6U0M - chains 2 and 6 of the 13 polymer chains in the assembly; structure by electron microscopy, 3.90 A resolution.

[Chain 2]
Protein: DNA replication licensing factor MCM2
Source organism: Saccharomyces cerevisiae
Notes: EC 3.6.4.12
Reference sequence: P29469 (MCM2_YEAST); residue numbers follow UniProt; this construct covers 201-864
Amino-acid sequence (664 residues; row label = number of the first residue in the row):
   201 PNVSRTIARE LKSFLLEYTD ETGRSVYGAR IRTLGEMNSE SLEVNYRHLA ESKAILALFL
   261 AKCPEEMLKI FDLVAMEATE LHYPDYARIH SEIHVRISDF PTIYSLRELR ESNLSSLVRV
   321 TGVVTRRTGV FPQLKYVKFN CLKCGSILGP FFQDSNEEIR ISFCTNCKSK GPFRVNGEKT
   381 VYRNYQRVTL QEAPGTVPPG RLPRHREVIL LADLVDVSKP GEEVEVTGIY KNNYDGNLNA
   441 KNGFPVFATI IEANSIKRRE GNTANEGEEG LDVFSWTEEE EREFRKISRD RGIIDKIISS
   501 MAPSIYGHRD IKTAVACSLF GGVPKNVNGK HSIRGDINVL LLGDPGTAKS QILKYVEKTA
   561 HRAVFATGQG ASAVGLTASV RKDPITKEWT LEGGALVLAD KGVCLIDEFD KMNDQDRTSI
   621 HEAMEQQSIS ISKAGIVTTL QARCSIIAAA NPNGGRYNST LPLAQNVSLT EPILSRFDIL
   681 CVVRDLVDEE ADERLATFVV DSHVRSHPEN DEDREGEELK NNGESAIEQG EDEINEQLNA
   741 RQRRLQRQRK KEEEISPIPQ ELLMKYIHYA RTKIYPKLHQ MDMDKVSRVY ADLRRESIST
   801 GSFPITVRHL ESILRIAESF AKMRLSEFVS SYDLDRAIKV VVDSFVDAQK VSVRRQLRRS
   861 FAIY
Unresolved in the structure: 707-736
Small-molecule neighbours:
  - ATP (adenosine-5'-triphosphate), molecule 1: Ser504, Ile505, Tyr506, Asp544, Pro545, Gly546, Thr547, Ala548, Lys549, Ser550, Gln551, Leu695, Val699
  - ATP, molecule 2: His531, Glu625, Arg676, Val807, Arg808, Glu811
UniProt features mapped onto this chain:
  - zinc finger: Cys341 to Cys367 (C4-type)
  - motif: Ser675 to Asp678 (Arginine finger)
  - binding site (ATP): Gly543 to Ser550
  - natural variant: Glu392 (E392K: In allele MCM2-1)
  - mutagenesis: Cys364 (C364Y/F/S/H: Loss of activity), Cys367 (C367Y/F/S/H: Loss of activity), Lys549 (K549A: Reduces MCM2-7 complex helicase activity. Abolishes MCM2-7 complex helicase activity; when associated with MCM5 A-422. Reduces MCM2-7 complex helicase activity; when associated with MCM3 A-415), Arg676 (R676A: Loss of MCM2-7 complex helicase activity)

[Chain 6]
Protein: DNA replication licensing factor MCM6
Source organism: Saccharomyces cerevisiae
Amino-acid sequence (667 residues; each row starts with the number of its first residue; note: 71 numbers in that range are skipped by the numbering (no residue carries them; nothing is unmodelled there); X marks 40 residues of unknown identity (built as UNK)):
   103 VDDVTGEKVR EAFEQFLEDF SVQSTDTGEV EKVYRAQIEF MKIYDLNTIY IDYQHLSMRE
   163 NGALAMAISE QYYRFLPFLQ KGLRRVVRKY AP
   246 XXXXXXXXXX XXXXERVFQI SFFNLPTVHR IRDIRSEKIG SLLSISGTVT RTSEVRPELY
   306 KASFTCDMCR AIVDNVEQSF KYTEPTFCPN PSCENRAFWT LNVTRSRFLD WQKVRIQENA
   366 NEIPTGSMPR TLDVILRGDS VERAKPGDRC KFTGVEIVVP DVTQLGLPGV KPSSTLDTRG
   426 ISKTTEGLNS GVTGLRSLGV RDLTYKISFL ACHVISIG
   484 XXXXXXXXXX XXXXXXXXXX XXXXXXSDEI NELKEMVKDE HIYDKLVRSI APAVFGHEAV
   544 KKGILLQMLG GVHKSTVEGI KLRGDINICV VGDPSTSKSQ FLKYVVGFAP RSVYTSGKAS
   604 SAAGLTAAVV RDEEGGDYTI EAGALMLADN GICCIDEFDK MDISDQVAIH EAMEQQTISI
   664 AKAGIHATLN ARTSILAAAN PVGGRYNRKL SLRGNLNMTA PIMSRFDLFF VILDDCNEKI
   724 DTELASHIVD LHMKRDEAIE PPFSAEQLRR YIKYARTFKP ILTKEARSYL VEKYKELRKD
   784 DAQGFSRSSY RITVRQLESM IRLSEAIARA NCVDEITPSF IAEAYDLLRQ SIIRVDV
Unresolved in the structure: 246-259, 415-427, 484-509
Small-molecule neighbours: ATP (adenosine-5'-triphosphate): Ile563, Leu565, His653, Glu657, Arg708, Val797, Arg798, Glu801
What the authors report for this chain:
  - conformationally variable residues (loop rearrangement): Val403 to Ser453

[Interface between chain 2 and chain 6]
Residue-residue contacts (76):
  Leu309(2) - Val300(6)
  Arg310(2) - Asp355(6)
  Arg310(2) - Glu387(6)
  Glu311(2) - Asp355(6)  hydrogen bond (backbone-side chain)
  Leu314(2) - Phe353(6)  hydrophobic
  Pro399(2) - Met629(6)
  Pro399(2) - Leu630(6)
  Pro399(2) - Asp632(6)
  Arg401(2) - Lys390(6)
  Arg404(2) - Glu299(6)  salt bridge
  Gly421(2) - Ile668(6)
  Asn432(2) - Phe353(6)
  Gly436(2) - Leu410(6)
  Asn437(2) - Gly411(6)
  Asn437(2) - Leu412(6)
  Lys441(2) - Trp356(6)
  Lys441(2) - Lys358(6)
  Asn442(2) - Asp406(6)
  Gly443(2) - Asp406(6)
  Pro445(2) - Glu303(6)
  Pro445(2) - Leu304(6)
  Pro445(2) - Ser324(6)
  Pro445(2) - Phe325(6)
  Val446(2) - Pro302(6)
  Val446(2) - Trp356(6)
  Phe447(2) - Pro302(6)
  Asn462(2) - Gly562(6)
  Asn462(2) - Lys564(6)
  Ser504(2) - Thr559(6)
  Ile505(2) - Ile563(6)  hydrophobic
  Pro545(2) - Pro704(6)  hydrophobic
  Pro545(2) - Arg798(6)  hydrogen bond (backbone-side chain)
  Gly546(2) - Arg798(6)
  Ser550(2) - Glu657(6)
  Gln551(2) - Ile563(6)
  Tyr555(2) - Glu561(6)
  Lys558(2) - Glu561(6)
  Val564(2) - His669(6)
  Phe565(2) - Ser662(6)  hydrogen bond (backbone-side chain)
  Thr567(2) - Ser662(6)  hydrogen bond
  Gln569(2) - Ser647(6)
  Gly570(2) - Ile663(6)
  Gly570(2) - Lys665(6)  hydrogen bond (backbone-backbone)
  Ser572(2) - Ala666(6)
  Arg581(2) - Gly619(6)
  Arg581(2) - Asp620(6)  hydrogen bond (side chain-backbone)
  Gly594(2) - Ile668(6)
  Leu598(2) - His669(6)
  Asp607(2) - Val650(6)
  Asp610(2) - Ile646(6)
  Gly655(2) - Ser792(6)
  Leu686(2) - Arg781(6)  hydrogen bond (backbone-side chain)
  Leu686(2) - Phe788(6)
  Leu686(2) - Arg794(6)
  Val687(2) - Arg781(6)
  Val687(2) - Lys782(6)
  Asp688(2) - Arg781(6)
  Asp688(2) - Lys782(6)  hydrogen bond (backbone-side chain)
  Glu689(2) - Lys778(6)  hydrogen bond (backbone-side chain)
  Glu689(2) - Lys782(6)
  Asp692(2) - Tyr777(6)  hydrogen bond
  Asp692(2) - Lys778(6)
  Asp692(2) - Arg781(6)  salt bridge
  Glu693(2) - Lys778(6)
  Leu695(2) - Val797(6)  hydrophobic
  Val700(2) - Arg770(6)
  His703(2) - Ile804(6)
  Arg705(2) - Ser558(6)
  Arg705(2) - Thr559(6)
  Ser706(2) - Lys557(6)  hydrogen bond (backbone-side chain)
  Ser706(2) - Lys762(6)  hydrogen bond (backbone-side chain)
  Ser706(2) - Ile764(6)
  Lys751(2) - Val560(6)
  Glu752(2) - Val560(6)
  Glu752(2) - Glu561(6)
  Gln760(2) - Glu561(6)
Interface residues without a listed pair, chain 2 (69 interface residues in all): Pro394, Gly395, Gly400, Pro403, His405, Arg406, Phe444, Asp544, Lys554, Thr559, Ala566, Gly575, Leu605, Arg656, Asp685, Ala696, Val704
Interface residues without a listed pair, chain 6 (70 interface residues in all): Arg301, Pro391, Leu565, Ile623, Ala625, Ala651, Glu654, Gln658, Ala664, Gly667, Thr671, Leu672, Arg708, Leu773, Val774, Thr796

[In short]
69 residues of chain 2 and 70 residues of chain 6 are in contact, with 12 hydrogen bonds and 2 salt bridges.
Polar contacts include Arg404(2)-Glu299(6), Asp692(2)-Arg781(6) and Glu311(2)-Asp355(6). One ATP molecule is
bound between chain 2 and chain 6. Ligands of chain 2: ATP. From the paper: conformational variability at
Val403(6).
Here chain 2 is DNA replication licensing factor MCM2 and chain 6 is DNA replication licensing factor MCM6,
both from Saccharomyces cerevisiae. Entry 6U0M (Structure of the S. cerevisiae replicative helicase CMG in
complex with a forked DNA) was determined by electron microscopy.
